3CFD - chains A and B; structure by X-ray diffraction, 2.50 A resolution.

Chain A:
Molecule: Purple-fluorescent antibody EP2-25C10-kappa light chain
Source organism: Mus musculus
Notes: fragment: fab; antibody fragment or engineered binder
Sequence (214 residues; row label = number of the first residue in the row):
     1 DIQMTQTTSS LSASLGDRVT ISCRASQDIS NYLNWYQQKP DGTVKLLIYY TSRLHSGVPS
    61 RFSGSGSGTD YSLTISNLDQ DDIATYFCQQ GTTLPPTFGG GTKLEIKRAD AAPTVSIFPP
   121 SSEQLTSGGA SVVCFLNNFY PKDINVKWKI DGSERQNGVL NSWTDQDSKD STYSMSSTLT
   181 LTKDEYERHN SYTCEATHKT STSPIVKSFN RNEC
Not modelled in the structure: 214
Cystine bridges: Cys23-Cys88, Cys134-Cys194
Residues lining bound ligands: 4-(4-styryl-phenylcarbamoyl)-butyric acid (SPB): Tyr36, Gln89, Gly91, Thr92, Thr93, Leu94, Pro96, Phe98

Chain B:
Molecule: Purple-fluorescent antibody EP2-25C10-IGG2B heavy chain
Source organism: Mus musculus
Notes: fragment: fab; antibody fragment or engineered binder
Sequence (220 residues; each row starts with the number of its first residue; note: 15 numbers in that range are skipped by the numbering (no residue carries them; nothing is unmodelled there); a row labelled like 82A-82C holds insertion residues (82A, then the next letters in order)):
     1 EVQLQESGPG LVKPSQSLSL TCTVTGYSIT SDYAW
   35A N
    36 WLRQLPGNKL EWMGYISYSG RIRYNPSLKR RISITRDTSK NQFFLQL
82A-82C NSV
    83 TTEDTATYYC ARSDYGNY
100A-100C GRG
   101 DYWGQGTSVT VSSAKTTPPS VYPLAPGCGD
   133 TTGSSVTSGC LVKGYFPESV TV
   156 TW
   162 NSGSLSSS
   171 VHTFPALLQS
   183 GLYTMSSSVT VPSS
   198 TWP
   202 SETVT
   208 CSVAHPASST TVDKKL
   226 EPS
Not modelled in the structure: 228
Cystine bridges: Cys22-Cys92, Cys142-Cys208
Residues lining bound ligands: 4-(4-styryl-phenylcarbamoyl)-butyric acid (SPB): Asn35A, Leu37, Trp47, Tyr50, Arg58, Ala93, Ser95, Asp96, Tyr97, Gly98, Gly100A, Gly100C, Trp103

Interface between chain A and chain B:
Contacting residue pairs (66; chain A residue first):
  Tyr32(A) - Asn99(B)
  Asn34(A) - Tyr100(B)  hydrogen bond (side chain-backbone)
  Asn34(A) - Gly100A(B)  hydrogen bond (side chain-backbone)
  Asn34(A) - Arg100B(B)
  Tyr36(A) - Arg100B(B)
  Tyr36(A) - Gly100C(B)  hydrogen bond (side chain-backbone)
  Tyr36(A) - Trp103(B)
  Gln38(A) - Gln39(B)  hydrogen bond
  Gln38(A) - Asn43(B)
  Gln38(A) - Tyr91(B)  hydrogen bond
  Gly42(A) - Tyr91(B)  hydrogen bond (backbone-side chain)
  Gly42(A) - Gln105(B)
  Val44(A) - Trp103(B)  hydrophobic
  Leu46(A) - Arg100B(B)
  Leu46(A) - Gly100C(B)
  Tyr49(A) - Arg100B(B)
  Tyr50(A) - Tyr100(B)  hydrophobic
  Arg53(A) - Tyr100(B)  hydrogen bond
  Phe87(A) - Gln39(B)
  Phe87(A) - Asn43(B)
  Phe87(A) - Leu45(B)  hydrophobic
  Gln89(A) - Gly100A(B)  hydrogen bond (side chain-backbone)
  Gly91(A) - Asn99(B)
  Leu94(A) - Arg58(B)
  Pro95(A) - Trp47(B)  hydrophobic
  Pro95(A) - Asn60(B)
  Pro96(A) - Trp47(B)
  Phe98(A) - Leu37(B)  hydrophobic
  Phe98(A) - Leu45(B)  hydrophobic
  Ser116(A) - Thr139(B)
  Phe118(A) - Leu124(B)
  Phe118(A) - Ala125(B)
  Phe118(A) - Pro126(B)
  Phe118(A) - Thr139(B)
  Pro119(A) - Ala125(B)
  Pro119(A) - Gly127(B)
  Ser121(A) - Tyr122(B)
  Ser121(A) - Pro123(B)
  Glu123(A) - Pro123(B)
  Glu123(A) - Lys221(B)  salt bridge
  Gln124(A) - Tyr122(B)
  Ser127(A) - Tyr122(B)
  Ser131(A) - Leu143(B)
  Phe135(A) - Leu124(B)  hydrophobic
  Phe135(A) - Phe174(B)  hydrophobic
  Phe135(A) - Ser188(B)
  Phe135(A) - Ser189(B)
  Phe135(A) - Ser190(B)
  Asn137(A) - His172(B)
  Asn137(A) - Phe174(B)
  Asn137(A) - Ser190(B)  hydrogen bond
  Asn138(A) - His172(B)  hydrogen bond
  Leu160(A) - Gln179(B)
  Asn161(A) - Leu177(B)
  Ser162(A) - Phe174(B)
  Ser162(A) - Pro175(B)  hydrogen bond (side chain-backbone)
  Trp163(A) - Pro175(B)
  Thr164(A) - Thr173(B)
  Thr164(A) - Phe174(B)
  Ser174(A) - His172(B)  hydrogen bond
  Ser174(A) - Phe174(B)
  Met175(A) - Phe174(B)
  Ser176(A) - Phe174(B)
  Ser176(A) - Ser188(B)
  Thr180(A) - Gln179(B)  hydrogen bond
  Glu213(A) - Cys128(B)  hydrogen bond (backbone-side chain)
Also at the interface, not in a pair above, chain A (42 interface residues in all): His55, Gly100, Ile117, Val133
Also at the interface, not in a pair above, chain B (41 interface residues in all): Tyr50, Pro61, Asp101, Asp130, Ser140, Gly141, Lys145

In short:
42 residues of chain A face 41 of chain B across their interface, with 14 hydrogen bonds and 1 salt bridge.
Polar pairs include Glu123(A)-Lys221(B), Asn34(A)-Tyr100(B) and Asn34(A)-Gly100A(B).
4-(4-styryl-phenylcarbamoyl)-butyric acid is bound between chain A and chain B.
Here chain A is Purple-fluorescent antibody EP2-25C10-kappa light chain and chain B is Purple-fluorescent
antibody EP2-25C10-IGG2B heavy chain, both from Mus musculus. Entry 3CFD (Purple-fluorescent antibody
EP2-25C10 in complex with its stilbene hapten) was determined by X-ray diffraction (same publication as 3CFB,
3CFC and 3CFE).
